Entry 6E2T (X-ray diffraction, 1.69 A resolution); this record covers chain A.

# Chain A
Name: Mevalonate diphosphate decarboxylase
Source organism: Enterococcus faecalis
Notes: EC 4.1.1.33
UniProt: Q9FD68 (Q9FD68_ENTFL); numbering as in UniProt (aligned over 1-331)
Sequence (355 residues; each row starts with the number of its first residue; numbers below 1 keep their minus sign (Met-23 is residue -23)):
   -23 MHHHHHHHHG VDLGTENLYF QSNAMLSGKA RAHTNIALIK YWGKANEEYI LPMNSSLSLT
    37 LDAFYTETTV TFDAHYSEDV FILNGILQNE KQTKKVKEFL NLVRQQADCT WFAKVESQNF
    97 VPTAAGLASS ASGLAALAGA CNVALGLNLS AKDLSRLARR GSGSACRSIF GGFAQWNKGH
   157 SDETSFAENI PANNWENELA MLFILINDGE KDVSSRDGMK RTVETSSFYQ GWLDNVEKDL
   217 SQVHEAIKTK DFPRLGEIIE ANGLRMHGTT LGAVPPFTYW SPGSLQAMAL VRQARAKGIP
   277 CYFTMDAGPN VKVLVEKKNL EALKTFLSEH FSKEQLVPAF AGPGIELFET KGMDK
Disordered / not traced: -23 to -1, 98-104, 327-331
Sequence notes: expression tag (-23 to 0)
Residues lining bound ligands: MVAPP (DP6; (3R)-3-hydroxy-5-{[(R)-hydroxy(phosphonooxy)phosphoryl]oxy}-3-methylpentanoic acid): Ala13, Lys16, Tyr17, Trp18, Lys20, Ile26, Lys71, Ser106, Gly137, Ser138, Gly139, Ser140, Arg143, Ser191, Arg192, Met195, Met242, Asp282, Ala283
What the authors report for this chain:
  - binding site for MVAPP: Lys71, Ser191, Arg192
  - conformationally variable residues (helix shift): Gln68, Lys71
  - catalytic residues: Lys187
  - mutagenesis - K187A: decreased catalytic activity
  - mutagenesis - K187A (182 +/- 36 uM): unchanged binding to ATPgammaS
  - catalytic residues: Asp282 (proposed by the authors, not directly observed)
  - mutagenesis - K187A (58.2 +/- 13.2 uM): decreased binding to in the presence of MVAPP

# Summary
Ligands of chain A: MVAPP. The paper reports catalytic residues Lys187 and Asp282; K187A reduces catalytic
activity.
Chain A is Mevalonate diphosphate decarboxylase (Enterococcus faecalis); the structure, MDDEF in complex with
MVAPP, was determined by X-ray diffraction together with 6E2S, 6E2U, 6E2V, 6E2W and 6E2Y from the same study.
